Entry 6ZP7 (electron microscopy, 3.30 A resolution); this record covers chains A and B of the 3 polymer chains in the assembly.

# Chain A (and B)
Molecule: Spike glycoprotein
Organism: Severe acute respiratory syndrome coronavirus 2
Notes: chain B of this document is another copy of the same molecule, construct and numbering; everything in this record applies to it too
Reference sequence: P0DTC2 (SPIKE_SARS2); residues 1-1208 here = UniProt positions 1-1208
Amino-acid sequence (1288 residues; numbered 1 to 1288; the number before each row is that of its first residue):
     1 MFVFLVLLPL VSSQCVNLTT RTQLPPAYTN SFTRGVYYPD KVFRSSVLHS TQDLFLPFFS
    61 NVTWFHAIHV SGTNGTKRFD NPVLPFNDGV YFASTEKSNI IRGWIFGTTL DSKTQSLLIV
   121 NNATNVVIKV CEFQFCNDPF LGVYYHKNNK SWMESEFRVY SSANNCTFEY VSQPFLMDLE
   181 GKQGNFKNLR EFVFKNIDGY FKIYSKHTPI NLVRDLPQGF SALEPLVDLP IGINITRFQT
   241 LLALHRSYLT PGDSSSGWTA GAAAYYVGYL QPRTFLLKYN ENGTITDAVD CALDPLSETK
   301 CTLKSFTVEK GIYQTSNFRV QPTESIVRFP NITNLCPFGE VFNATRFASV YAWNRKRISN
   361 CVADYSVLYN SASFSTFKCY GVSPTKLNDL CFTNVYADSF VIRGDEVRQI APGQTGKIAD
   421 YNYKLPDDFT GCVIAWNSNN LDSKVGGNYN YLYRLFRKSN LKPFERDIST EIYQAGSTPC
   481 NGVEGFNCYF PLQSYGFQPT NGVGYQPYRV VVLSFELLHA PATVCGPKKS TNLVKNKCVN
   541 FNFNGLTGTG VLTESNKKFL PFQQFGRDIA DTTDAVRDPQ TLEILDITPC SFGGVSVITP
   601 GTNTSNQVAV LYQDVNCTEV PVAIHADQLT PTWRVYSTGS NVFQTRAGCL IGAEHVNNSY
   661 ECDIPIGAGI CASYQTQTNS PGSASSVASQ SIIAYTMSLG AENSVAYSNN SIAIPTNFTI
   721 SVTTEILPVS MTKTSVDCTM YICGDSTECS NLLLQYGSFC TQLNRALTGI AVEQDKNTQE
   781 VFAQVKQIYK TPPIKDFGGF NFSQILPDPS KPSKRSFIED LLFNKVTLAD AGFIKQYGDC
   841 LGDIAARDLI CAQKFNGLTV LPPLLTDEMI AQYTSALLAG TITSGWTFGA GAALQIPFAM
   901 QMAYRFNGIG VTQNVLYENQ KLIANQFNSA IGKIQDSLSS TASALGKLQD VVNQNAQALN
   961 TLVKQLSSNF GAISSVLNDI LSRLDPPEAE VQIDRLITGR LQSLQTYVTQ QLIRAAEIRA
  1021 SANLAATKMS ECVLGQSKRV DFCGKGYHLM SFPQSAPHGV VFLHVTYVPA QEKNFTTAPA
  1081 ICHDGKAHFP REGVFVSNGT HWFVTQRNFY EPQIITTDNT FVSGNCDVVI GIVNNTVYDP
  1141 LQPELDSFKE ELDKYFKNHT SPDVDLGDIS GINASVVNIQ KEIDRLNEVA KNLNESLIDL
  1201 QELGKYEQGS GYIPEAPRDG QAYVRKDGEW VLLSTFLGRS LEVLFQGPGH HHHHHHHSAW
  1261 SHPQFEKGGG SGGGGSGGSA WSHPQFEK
Not modelled in the structure: 1-27, 67-80, 132-161, 174-187, 243-261, 446-447, 621-639, 677-688, 829-851, 1149-1288 (chain B: 1-26, 67-81, 132-156, 162-164, 174-188, 242-262, 444-459, 471-509, 621-640, 677-688, 829-853, 1148-1288)
Cystine bridges: Cys131-Cys166, Cys291-Cys301, Cys336-Cys361, Cys379-Cys432, Cys480-Cys488, Cys538-Cys590, Cys617-Cys649, Cys662-Cys671, Cys738-Cys760, Cys743-Cys749, Cys1032-Cys1043, Cys1082-Cys1126
Glycans and other covalent adducts: N-acetylglucosamine (NAG) linked to Asn234, Asn603, Asn616, Asn657, Asn717, Asn801
Sequence notes: engineered mutation Gly682 (Arg in P0DTC2), Ser683 (Arg in P0DTC2), Ser685 (Arg in P0DTC2), Pro986 (Lys in P0DTC2), Pro987 (Val in P0DTC2); expression tag (1209-1288)
Ligand contacts:
  - N-acetylglucosamine (NAG; 2-acetamido-2-deoxy-beta-D-glucopyranose), molecule 1: Asn122, Thr124, Val127
  - N-acetylglucosamine (NAG), molecule 2: Phe338, Gly339, Phe342, Asn343, Val367, Leu368
Swiss-Prot annotation at these positions:
  - region: Asn280 to Cys301 (Putative superantigen), Arg403 to Asp405 (Integrin-binding motif), Asn448 to Phe456 (Immunodominant HLA epitope recognized by the CD8+), Pro681, Ala684 (Putative superantigen), Ser816 to Tyr837 (Fusion peptide 1), Lys835 to Phe855 (Fusion peptide 2), Asp1163 to Glu1202 (Heptad repeat 2)
  - site: Arg815, Ser816 (Cleavage)
  - glycosylation: Asn17 (N-linked (GlcNAc...) (complex) asparagine), Asn61 (N-linked (GlcNAc...) (hybrid) asparagine), Asn74 (N-linked (GlcNAc...) (complex) asparagine), Asn122 (N-linked (GlcNAc...) (hybrid) asparagine), Asn149 (N-linked (GlcNAc...) (complex) asparagine), Asn165 (N-linked (GlcNAc...) (complex) asparagine), Asn234 (N-linked (GlcNAc...) (high mannose) asparagine), Asn282 (N-linked (GlcNAc...) (complex) asparagine), Thr323 (O-linked (GalNAc) threonine), Ser325 (O-linked (HexNAc...) serine), Asn331 (N-linked (GlcNAc...) (complex) asparagine), Asn343 (N-linked (GlcNAc...) (complex) asparagine), Asn603 (N-linked (GlcNAc...) (hybrid) asparagine), Asn616 (N-linked (GlcNAc...) (complex) asparagine), Asn657 (N-linked (GlcNAc...) (complex) asparagine), Thr676 (O-linked (GlcNAc...) threonine), Thr678 (O-linked (GlcNAc...) threonine), Asn709 (N-linked (GlcNAc...) (high mannose) asparagine), Asn717 (N-linked (GlcNAc...) (hybrid) asparagine), Asn801 (N-linked (GlcNAc...) (hybrid) asparagine) and 6 more in UniProt
What the authors report for this chain:
  - conformationally variable residues (domain motion): Phe318 to Ile326, Pro330 to Leu335, Pro527 to Thr531, Thr588 to Val595

# Interface between chain A and chain B
Pairs across the interface (97):
  Arg319(A) with Met740(B)
  Arg357(A) with Thr167(B), hydrogen bond (side chain-backbone)
  Asn360(A) with Phe168(B)
  Pro521(A) with Asp198(B); Pro230(B), hydrophobic
  Thr523(A) with Pro230(B)
  Lys558(A) with Phe43(B); Asn282(B)
  Phe559(A) with Phe43(B), hydrophobic
  Leu560(A) with Asn282(B); Thr284(B)
  Phe562(A) with Tyr38(B), hydrophobic; Lys41(B); Glu224(B)
  Gln563(A) with Lys41(B); Val42(B); Phe43(B); Gly283(B)
  Gln564(A) with Lys41(B)
  Phe565(A) with Val42(B); Phe43(B), hydrogen bond (backbone-backbone)
  Gly566(A) with Phe43(B)
  Arg567(A) with Phe43(B), hydrogen bond (backbone-backbone)
  Asp568(A) with Val47(B)
  Ala570(A) with Asn960(B); Val963(B)
  Asp571(A) with Lys964(B), salt bridge
  Thr572(A) with Val963(B)
  Pro589(A) with Lys854(B); Phe855(B)
  Phe592(A) with Leu858(B); Thr859(B)
  Gln613(A) with Leu861(B)
  Arg646(A) with Thr866(B)
  Pro665(A) with Leu864(B), hydrophobic
  Gly667(A) with Leu864(B)
  Ala668(A) with Pro863(B); Leu864(B), hydrogen bond (backbone-backbone); Thr866(B)
  Gly669(A) with Leu864(B), hydrogen bond (backbone-backbone); Thr866(B); Met869(B)
  Leu699(A) with Lys786(B); Ile788(B), hydrophobic; Tyr873(B), hydrophobic
  Gly700(A) with Lys786(B); Gln787(B)
  Ala701(A) with Gln787(B); Ile788(B)
  Glu702(A) with Ile788(B); Lys790(B)
  Asn703(A) with Gln787(B), hydrogen bond; Tyr789(B); Lys790(B)
  Val705(A) with Thr883(B); Ala893(B); Gln895(B)
  Ala706(A) with Gln895(B), hydrogen bond (backbone-side chain)
  Tyr707(A) with Asp796(B); Ile896(B); Pro897(B); Phe898(B), hydrogen bond (side chain-backbone)
  Ser708(A) with Pro897(B)
  Asn709(A) with Pro897(B)
  Ser711(A) with Pro897(B)
  Ala713(A) with Gln895(B)
  Gln957(A) with Arg765(B)
  Gln965(A) with Ser758(B), hydrogen bond
  Ser968(A) with Tyr756(B), hydrogen bond (side chain-backbone); Gly757(B)
  Asn969(A) with Gln755(B)
  Phe970(A) with Gln755(B), hydrogen bond (backbone-backbone); Tyr756(B); Phe759(B), hydrophobic
  Gly971(A) with Gln755(B)
  Arg995(A) with Asp994(B), salt bridge
  Gln1002(A) with Phe759(B); Gln1005(B)
  Thr1006(A) with Gln762(B)
  Ile1013(A) with Leu1012(B), hydrophobic
  Glu1017(A) with Arg1019(B)
  Arg1039(A) with Glu1031(B), salt bridge; Arg1039(B)
  Val1040(A) with Ser1030(B), hydrogen bond (backbone-side chain); Gly1035(B)
  Asp1041(A) with Gly889(B); Ser1030(B)
  Lys1045(A) with Ala890(B)
  Gly1046(A) with Ala890(B), hydrogen bond (backbone-backbone)
  Pro1090(A) with Gln913(B), hydrogen bond (backbone-side chain)
  Val1094(A) with Met900(B), hydrophobic; Tyr904(B)
  Arg1107(A) with Tyr904(B)
  Ser1123(A) with Asn914(B); Glu918(B), hydrogen bond
  Ile1130(A) with Gln920(B)
  Leu1141(A) with Glu1144(B)
Also at the interface, not in a pair above, chain A (87 interface residues in all): Asn317, Ala522, Thr547, Ile569, Thr588, Asp614, Ile666, Ile670, Thr696, Met697, Ile712, Pro715, Thr961, Pro987, Gly999, Ser1003, Thr1009, Gln1010, Tyr1047, Glu1072, Asn1074, Thr1077, Pro1079, Phe1089, Phe1121, Val1128, Leu1145
Also at the interface, not in a pair above, chain B (84 interface residues in all): Tyr200, Leu223, Asp427, Asp737, Asp745, Ala766, Phe797, Asn856, Gly857, Pro862, Gln872, Trp886, Leu894, Tyr917, Asn978, Gln1002, Thr1009, Ile1013, Thr1027, Leu1034, Leu1141

# In short
87 residues of chain A and 84 residues of chain B are in contact, with 15 hydrogen bonds and 3 salt bridges.
Polar pairs include Asp571(A)-Lys964(B), Arg995(A)-Asp994(B) and Arg1039(A)-Glu1031(B). Bound to chain A:
N-acetylglucosamine. Covalently linked N-acetylglucosamine: at Asn234(A), Asn603(A), Asn616(A), Asn657(A),
Asn717(A) and Asn801(A). From the paper: conformational variability at Phe318(A), Pro330(A) and Pro527(A)
among others.
Chain A and chain B are both Spike glycoprotein (Severe acute respiratory syndrome coronavirus 2); the
structure, SARS-CoV-2 spike in prefusion state (flexibility analysis, 1-up open conformation), was determined
by electron microscopy, deposited together with 6ZOW and 6ZP5.
